7PII - chains G and I of the 12 polymer chains in the assembly; structure by electron microscopy, 2.68 A resolution.

== Chain G ==
Protein: Histone H2A type 1-C
Source organism: Homo sapiens
Reference sequence: Q93077 (H2A1C_HUMAN); residues 0-129 here correspond to UniProt positions 1-130 (UniProt number = residue number + 1)
Chain sequence (153 residues; each row starts with the number of its first residue; numbers below 1 keep their minus sign (Met-23 is residue -23)):
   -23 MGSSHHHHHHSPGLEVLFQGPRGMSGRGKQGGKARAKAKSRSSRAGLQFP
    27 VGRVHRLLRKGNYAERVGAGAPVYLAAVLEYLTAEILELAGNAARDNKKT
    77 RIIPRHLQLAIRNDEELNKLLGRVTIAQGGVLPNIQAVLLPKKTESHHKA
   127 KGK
Unresolved in the structure: -23 to 14, 118-129
Construct notes: initiating methionine (-23); expression tag (-22 to -1)
Curated features (UniProtKB/Swiss-Prot):
  - modified residue: Ser1 (N-acetylserine), Arg3 (Citrulline), Lys5 (N6-(2-hydroxyisobutyryl)lysine), Lys9 (N6-(2-hydroxyisobutyryl)lysine), Lys13 (N6-(beta-hydroxybutyryl)lysine), Lys36 (N6-(2-hydroxyisobutyryl)lysine), Lys74 (N6-(2-hydroxyisobutyryl)lysine), Lys75 (N6-(2-hydroxyisobutyryl)lysine), Lys95 (N6-(2-hydroxyisobutyryl)lysine), Gln104 (N5-methylglutamine), Lys118 (N6-(2-hydroxyisobutyryl)lysine), Lys119 (N6-crotonyllysine), Thr120 (Phosphothreonine), Lys125 (N6-crotonyllysine)
  - cross-link (Glycyl lysine isopeptide (Lys-Gly)): Lys13 (interchain with G-Cter in ubiquitin), Lys15 (interchain with G-Cter in ubiquitin), Lys119 (interchain with G-Cter in ubiquitin)

== Chain I ==
Molecule: 171-nt DNA strand
Sequence (171 nucleotides; numbered -51 to 119; the number before each row is that of its first residue; numbers below 1 keep their minus sign (DC-51 is residue -51)):
   -51 CTACAAAAAGAGTGTTTCAAAACTGCTCTATCAAAAGGAATGTTCAACTC
    -1 TGTGAGTTGAATGCAATCATCACAAAGAAGTTTCTGAGAATGCTTCTGTT
    49 TAGTTTTTATGTGAAGATATTCCCGTTTCCAACGAAGGCCTCAAAGCGGT
    99 CCAAATATCCACTTGCAGATT
Unresolved in the structure: -51 to -50, 73-119

== How chain G and chain I interact ==
Pairs across the interface - 14 pairs, chain G then chain I:
  Arg29(G) with DT48(I), hydrogen bond to the phosphate; DT49(I), salt bridge to the phosphate
  Arg42(G) with DA38(I), hydrogen bond to the sugar; DT39(I), phosphate contact
  Val43(G) with DA38(I), sugar contact; DT39(I), hydrogen bond to the phosphate
  Gly44(G) with DA38(I), phosphate contact
  Ala45(G) with DA38(I), hydrogen bond to the phosphate
  Lys75(G) with DT58(I), phosphate contact; DG59(I), salt bridge to the phosphate
  Thr76(G) with DA57(I), sugar contact; DT58(I), hydrogen bond to the phosphate
  Arg77(G) with DA57(I), sugar contact; DT58(I), hydrogen bond to the phosphate
Also at the interface, not in a pair above, chain G (11 interface residues in all): His31, Arg35, Glu41

== Summary ==
11 residues of chain G and 7 residues of chain I are in contact, with 6 hydrogen bonds and 2 salt bridges.
Polar pairs include Arg42(G)-DA38(I), Arg29(G)-DT48(I) and Val43(G)-DT39(I).
Chain G is Histone H2A type 1-C (Homo sapiens) and chain I is a 171-nt DNA strand; the structure, Structure of
the human CCAN CENP-A alpha-satellite complex, was determined by electron microscopy, deposited together with
7PB4, 7PB8, 7PKN, 7R5R, 7R5S, 7R5V, 7YWX and 7YYH.
